5X2O - chains H and L of the 4 polymer chains in the assembly; structure by X-ray diffraction, 2.60 A resolution.

== Chain H ==
Name: Fab16A Heavy chain
Organism: Mus musculus
Sequence (225 residues; numbered 1 to 225; the number before each row is that of its first residue):
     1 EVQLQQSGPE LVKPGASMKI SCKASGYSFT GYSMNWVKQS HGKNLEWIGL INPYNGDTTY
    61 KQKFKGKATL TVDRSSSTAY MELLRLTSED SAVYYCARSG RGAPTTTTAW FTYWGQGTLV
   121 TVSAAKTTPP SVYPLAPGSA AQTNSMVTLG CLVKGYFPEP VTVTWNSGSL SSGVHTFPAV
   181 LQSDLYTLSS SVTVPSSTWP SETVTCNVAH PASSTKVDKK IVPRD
Not modelled in the structure: 138-142, 225
Cystine bridges: Cys22-Cys96, Cys151-Cys206

== Chain L ==
Name: Fab16A Light chain
Organism: Mus musculus
Sequence (217 residues; row label = number of the first residue in the row):
     1 DIVLTQSPAS LAVSLGQRAT ISCRASESVD SYGNSFMHWY QQKPGQPPIL LISRASNLES
    61 GIPARFSGSG SRTDFTLTIN PVEADDFATY YCQQTNEDPR TFGGGTKLEI KRADAAPTVS
   121 IFPPSSEQLT SGGASVVCFL NNFYPKDINV KWKIDGSERQ NGVLNSWTDQ DSKDSTYSMS
   181 STLTLTKDEY ERHNSYTCEA THKTSTSPIV KSFNRNE
Not modelled in the structure: 217
Cystine bridges: Cys23-Cys92, Cys138-Cys198
Bound ions: Ca2+: Glu189 (shared with 1 residue of chain K)

== How chain H and chain L interact ==
Residue-residue contacts (88):
  Asn35(H) - Arg100(L)
  Gln39(H) - Gln42(L)  hydrogen bond
  Gln39(H) - Tyr91(L)  hydrogen bond
  Lys43(H) - Tyr91(L)  hydrogen bond (backbone-side chain)
  Lys43(H) - Gly104(L)
  Lys43(H) - Lys107(L)
  Asn44(H) - Gly104(L)
  Leu45(H) - Pro48(L)  hydrophobic
  Leu45(H) - Tyr91(L)  hydrophobic
  Leu45(H) - Phe102(L)  hydrophobic
  Trp47(H) - Pro99(L)  hydrophobic
  Trp47(H) - Arg100(L)
  Leu50(H) - Arg100(L)
  Lys61(H) - Pro99(L)
  Tyr95(H) - Gln42(L)  hydrogen bond
  Tyr95(H) - Gln46(L)  hydrogen bond (side chain-backbone)
  Tyr95(H) - Pro47(L)  hydrophobic
  Pro104(H) - Tyr32(L)  hydrophobic
  Pro104(H) - Phe36(L)
  Thr105(H) - Tyr32(L)
  Thr106(H) - Arg100(L)  hydrogen bond (backbone-side chain)
  Thr107(H) - Thr95(L)
  Thr107(H) - Asp98(L)  hydrogen bond
  Thr107(H) - Arg100(L)  hydrogen bond (backbone-side chain)
  Thr108(H) - Phe36(L)
  Thr108(H) - Thr95(L)  hydrogen bond (backbone-side chain)
  Ala109(H) - Thr95(L)
  Ala109(H) - Arg100(L)  hydrogen bond (backbone-side chain)
  Trp110(H) - His38(L)
  Trp110(H) - Tyr40(L)
  Trp110(H) - Leu50(L)
  Trp110(H) - Ser53(L)
  Trp110(H) - Arg54(L)
  Phe111(H) - Tyr40(L)  hydrogen bond (backbone-side chain)
  Phe111(H) - Leu50(L)
  Phe111(H) - Gln93(L)
  Phe111(H) - Arg100(L)
  Thr112(H) - Leu50(L)
  Thr112(H) - Glu59(L)
  Trp114(H) - Tyr40(L)  hydrophobic
  Trp114(H) - Pro47(L)  hydrophobic
  Trp114(H) - Pro48(L)
  Gly115(H) - Pro47(L)
  Gln116(H) - Pro47(L)
  Val132(H) - Glu127(L)
  Tyr133(H) - Ser125(L)
  Tyr133(H) - Glu127(L)
  Tyr133(H) - Gln128(L)
  Tyr133(H) - Ser131(L)  hydrogen bond
  Pro134(H) - Ser125(L)
  Pro134(H) - Glu127(L)
  Leu135(H) - Phe122(L)
  Leu135(H) - Val137(L)  hydrophobic
  Leu135(H) - Phe139(L)  hydrophobic
  Ala136(H) - Phe122(L)
  Pro137(H) - Phe122(L)
  Thr148(H) - Ser120(L)  hydrogen bond
  Thr148(H) - Phe122(L)
  Thr148(H) - Asn141(L)
  Gly150(H) - Phe139(L)
  Leu152(H) - Ser135(L)
  Lys154(H) - Gln128(L)
  Lys154(H) - Ser135(L)
  Lys154(H) - Thr184(L)
  His175(H) - Asn141(L)
  His175(H) - Asn142(L)  hydrogen bond
  His175(H) - Ser178(L)  hydrogen bond
  Phe177(H) - Phe139(L)  hydrophobic
  Phe177(H) - Asn141(L)
  Phe177(H) - Ser166(L)
  Phe177(H) - Thr168(L)
  Phe177(H) - Ser178(L)
  Phe177(H) - Met179(L)
  Phe177(H) - Ser180(L)
  Pro178(H) - Ser166(L)  hydrogen bond (backbone-side chain)
  Pro178(H) - Trp167(L)
  Val180(H) - Leu164(L)  hydrophobic
  Val180(H) - Asn165(L)
  Val180(H) - Ser166(L)
  Ser189(H) - Phe139(L)
  Ser189(H) - Ser180(L)  hydrogen bond
  Ser190(H) - Phe139(L)
  Ser191(H) - Phe139(L)
  Ser191(H) - Asn141(L)  hydrogen bond
  Lys219(H) - Glu127(L)
  Arg224(H) - Pro123(L)  hydrogen bond (side chain-backbone)
  Arg224(H) - Pro124(L)  hydrogen bond (side chain-backbone)
  Arg224(H) - Ser125(L)
Also at the interface, not in a pair above, chain H (47 interface residues in all): Glu46, Thr59, Gly102, Leu149, Thr176, Gln182, Thr193
Also at the interface, not in a pair above, chain L (48 interface residues in all): Asp1, Ser31, Asn96, Glu97, Asp171

== Overview ==
47 residues of chain H and 48 residues of chain L are in contact; the contacts include 20 hydrogen bonds.
Polar contacts include Gln39(H)-Gln42(L), Gln39(H)-Tyr91(L) and Lys43(H)-Tyr91(L).
Here chain H is Fab16A Heavy chain and chain L is Fab16A Light chain, both from Mus musculus. Entry 5X2O
(Crystal structure of the medaka fish taste receptor T1r2a-T1r3 ligand binding domains in complex with
L-arginine) was determined by X-ray diffraction, deposited together with 5X2P and 5X2Q.
